6EX9 - chains A and B; structure by X-ray diffraction, 2.01 A resolution.

# Chain A
Protein: Integrase
From: Human immunodeficiency virus 1
UniProt: A0A0U5B5J2 (A0A0U5B5J2_9HIV1); residue numbers follow UniProt; this construct covers 57-208
Amino-acid sequence (152 residues; each row starts with the number of its first residue):
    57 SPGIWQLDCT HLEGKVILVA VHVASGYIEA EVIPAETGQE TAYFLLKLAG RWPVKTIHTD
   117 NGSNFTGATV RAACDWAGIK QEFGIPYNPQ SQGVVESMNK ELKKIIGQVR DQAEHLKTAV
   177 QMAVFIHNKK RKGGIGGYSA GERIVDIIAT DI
Disordered / not traced: 140-147, 189-192
Differences from the reference sequence: conflict Asp131 (Trp in A0A0U5B5J2), Lys185 (Phe in A0A0U5B5J2)
Reported in the primary citation:
  - conformationally variable residues (order/disorder transition): Gly140 to Ser147

# Chain B
Protein: Inhibitor Peptide
Amino-acid sequence (15 residues; numbered 1 to 15; the number before each row is that of its first residue):
     1 WSYFYDGSYS YYDYE

# How chain A and chain B interact
Residue-residue contacts (12):
  Leu68(A) - Tyr3(B)  hydrophobic
  Glu69(A) - Trp1(B)
  Glu69(A) - Tyr3(B)  hydrogen bond
  Glu69(A) - Tyr9(B)
  Lys159(A) - Tyr3(B)
  Ile162(A) - Tyr3(B)  hydrophobic
  Gly163(A) - Trp1(B)  hydrogen bond (backbone-backbone)
  Gly163(A) - Tyr3(B)
  Gly163(A) - Asp13(B)
  Arg166(A) - Trp1(B)
  Arg166(A) - Tyr3(B)
  Asp167(A) - Trp1(B)  hydrogen bond
Also at the interface, not in a pair above, chain A (8 interface residues in all): Leu172
The authors on this interface:
  - interface residues, chain A: Glu69(A), Asp167(A)
  - interface residues, chain B: Trp1(B), Tyr3(B)

# Summary
Chain A and chain B form an interface of 8 and 4 residues respectively; the contacts include 3 hydrogen bonds.
Among the polar pairs are Glu69(A)-Tyr3(B), Asp167(A)-Trp1(B) and Gly163(A)-Trp1(B). The paper reports
interface residues Glu69(A), Asp167(A) and Trp1(B) among others; conformational variability at Gly140(A).
Chain A is Integrase (Human immunodeficiency virus 1) and chain B is Inhibitor Peptide; the structure, Crystal
Structure of HIV-1 Integrase Catalytic Core Domain with Inhibitor Peptide, was determined by X-ray
diffraction.
